PDB entry 9C0E | electron microscopy, 2.70 A resolution | chains A and B

[Chain A (and B)]
Molecule: Solute carrier family 12 member 2
Source organism: Homo sapiens
Notes: chain B of this document is another copy of the same molecule, construct and numbering; everything in this record applies to it too
UniProt: P55011 (S12A2_HUMAN); residues 1-1212 here = UniProt positions 1-1212
Amino-acid sequence (1212 residues; numbered 1 to 1212; the number before each row is that of its first residue):
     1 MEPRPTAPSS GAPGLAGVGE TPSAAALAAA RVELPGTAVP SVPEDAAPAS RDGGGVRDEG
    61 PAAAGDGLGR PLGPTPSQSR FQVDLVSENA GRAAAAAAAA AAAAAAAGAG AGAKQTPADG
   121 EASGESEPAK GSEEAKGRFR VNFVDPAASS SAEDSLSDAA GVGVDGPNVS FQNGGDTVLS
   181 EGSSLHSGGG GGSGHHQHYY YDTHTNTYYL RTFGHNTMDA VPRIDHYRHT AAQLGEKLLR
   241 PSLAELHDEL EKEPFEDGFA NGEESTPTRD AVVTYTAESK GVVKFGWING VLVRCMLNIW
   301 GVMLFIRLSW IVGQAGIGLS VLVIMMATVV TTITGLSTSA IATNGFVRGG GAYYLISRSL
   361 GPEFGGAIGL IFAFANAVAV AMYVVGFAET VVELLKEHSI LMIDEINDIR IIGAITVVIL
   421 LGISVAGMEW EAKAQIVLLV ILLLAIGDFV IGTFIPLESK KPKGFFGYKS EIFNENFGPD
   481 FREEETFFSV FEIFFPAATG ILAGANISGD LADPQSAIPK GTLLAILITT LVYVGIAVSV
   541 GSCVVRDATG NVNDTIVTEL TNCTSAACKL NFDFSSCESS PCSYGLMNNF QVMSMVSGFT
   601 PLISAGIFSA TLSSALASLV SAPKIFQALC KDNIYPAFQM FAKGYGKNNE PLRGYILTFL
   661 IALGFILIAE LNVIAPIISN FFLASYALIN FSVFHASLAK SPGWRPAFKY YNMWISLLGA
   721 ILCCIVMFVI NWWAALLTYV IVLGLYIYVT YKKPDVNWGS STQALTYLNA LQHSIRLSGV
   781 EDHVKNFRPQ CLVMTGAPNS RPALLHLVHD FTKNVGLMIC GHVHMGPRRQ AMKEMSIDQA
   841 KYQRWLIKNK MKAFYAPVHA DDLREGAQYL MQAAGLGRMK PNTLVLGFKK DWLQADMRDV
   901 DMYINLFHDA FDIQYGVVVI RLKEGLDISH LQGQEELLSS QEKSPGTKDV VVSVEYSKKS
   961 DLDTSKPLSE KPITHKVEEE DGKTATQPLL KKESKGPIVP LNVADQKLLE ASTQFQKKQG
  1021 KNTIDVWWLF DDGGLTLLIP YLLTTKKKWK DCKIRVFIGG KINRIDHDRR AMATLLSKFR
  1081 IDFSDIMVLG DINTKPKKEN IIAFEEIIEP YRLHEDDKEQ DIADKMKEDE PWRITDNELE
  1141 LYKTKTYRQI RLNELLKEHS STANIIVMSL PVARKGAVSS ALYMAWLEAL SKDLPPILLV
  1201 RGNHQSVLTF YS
Not modelled in the structure: 1-202, 251-281, 932-1001
Sequence notes: engineered mutation Asn289 (Lys in P55011), Glu492 (Ala in P55011)
Modified residues: Thr212 (phosphothreonine; TPO); Thr217 (phosphothreonine; TPO); Thr230 (phosphothreonine; TPO)
Disulfide bonds: Cys563-Cys568, Cys577-Cys582
Bound ions: Na+: Leu297, Ala610, Ser613, Ser614; K+: Asn298, Ile299, Tyr383, Pro496 (together with Furosemide)
Ligand contacts:
  - ATP: Met794, Thr795, Gly796, Arg801, Leu804, Gly821, His822, Val823, Leu863, Leu886, Gly887, Phe888, Lys889, Lys890, Asp891, Tyr903, Gly925, Leu926, Asp927
  - Furosemide (FUN; 5-(aminosulfonyl)-4-chloro-2-[(2-furylmethyl)amino]benzoic acid): Ile299, Gly301, Val302, Met303, Arg307, Met382, Tyr383, Ile493, Pro496, Ala497, Thr499, Ala675, Ile678, Ser679, Phe682
Curated features (UniProtKB/Swiss-Prot):
  - region: Ser761 to Ser778 (Scissor helix)
  - motif: Arg80 to Val83 (RFXV motif 1), Arg138 to Val141 (RFXV motif 2)
  - binding site (Na(+)): Leu297, Trp300, Ala610, Ser613, Ser614
  - binding site (K(+)): Asn298, Ile299, Tyr383, Pro496, Ala497, Thr499
  - binding site (chloride): Gly301, Val302, Met303, Phe372, Pro496, Ala497, Gly500, Ile501, Phe682, Tyr686
  - modified residue: Met1 (N-acetylmethionine), Ser77 (Phosphoserine), Ser79 (Phosphoserine), Thr203 (Phosphothreonine), Thr207 (Phosphothreonine), Thr212 (Phosphothreonine), Thr217 (Phosphothreonine), Thr230 (Phosphothreonine), Ser242 (Phosphoserine), Thr266 (Phosphothreonine), Ser940 (Phosphoserine), Ser944 (Phosphoserine), Ser994 (Phosphoserine)
  - glycosylation (N-linked (GlcNAc...) asparagine): Asn553, Asn562
Reported in the primary citation:
  - binding site for Furosemide: Val302, Met303, Arg307, Met382, Ile493, Ala497, Ser679, Phe682
  - binding site for the ligand ATP: Met794, Arg801, His822, Val823, Lys889, Lys890, Asp891, Leu926
  - conformationally variable residues (order/disorder transition): Gly925 to Leu931, Asn1002 to Lys1021
  - post-translational modification sites: Thr212, Thr217, Thr230
  - self-association interface (contacts with another copy of this molecule); pairs are residue here / residue on that copy: Thr212-Lys1061, Thr212-Arg1064, Phe213-Leu1029 (hydrophobic contact), Phe213-Phe1030 (hydrophobic contact)
  - contacts within the chain: Gly350-Ser508 (hydrogen bond), Arg358-Asp632 (salt bridge), Arg358-Trp758 (cation-pi contact), Asp510-Lys624
  - mutagenesis - K289N/A492E: increased binding to loop diuretics (citing earlier work)
  - mutagenesis - T212A, F213A, T217A, T230A, R348A, K1061A, R1064A, K1145A, R1148A: decreased catalytic activity
  - mutagenesis - R358A, S508W, D632A, W758A: abolished catalytic activity

[Chain A / chain B interface]
Residue-residue contacts - 283 pairs, chain A then chain B:
  Tyr209(A) with Ile1092(B); Asn1093(B); Lys1095(B)
  Leu210(A) with Lys1061(B), hydrogen bond (backbone-side chain)
  Thr212(A) with Lys1061(B); Arg1064(B)
  Phe213(A) with Leu1029(B); Gly1059(B); Ile1092(B), hydrophobic; Asn1093(B)
  Asn216(A) with Asn1093(B); Thr1144(B)
  Thr217(A) with Lys1145(B); Arg1148(B)
  Met218(A) with Arg1174(B)
  Asp219(A) with Phe1030(B); Arg1201(B), salt bridge
  Ala220(A) with Phe1030(B); Asp1031(B), hydrogen bond (backbone-backbone)
  Val221(A) with Leu1029(B); Asp1031(B)
  Pro222(A) with Trp1028(B); Leu1029(B); Asp1031(B)
  Ile224(A) with Leu1075(B), hydrophobic
  His226(A) with Asp1031(B)
  Tyr227(A) with Trp1028(B); Asp1031(B), hydrogen bond; Gly1033(B); Gly1034(B); Phe1079(B), hydrophobic; Ser1206(B); Leu1208(B); Phe1210(B), hydrophobic; Tyr1211(B)
  Arg228(A) with Phe1210(B); Tyr1211(B)
  His229(A) with Tyr1211(B), hydrogen bond (backbone-side chain)
  Thr230(A) with Tyr1211(B)
  Arg240(A) with Asp1031(B), salt bridge; Gly1033(B); His1204(B), hydrogen bond (side chain-backbone); Ser1206(B), hydrogen bond
  Pro241(A) with His1204(B), hydrogen bond (backbone-side chain)
  Ser242(A) with His1204(B)
  Leu243(A) with Phe911(B); Asn1203(B); His1204(B)
  Glu245(A) with Arg1174(B), hydrogen bond (backbone-side chain)
  Leu246(A) with Arg1174(B); His1204(B)
  His247(A) with His908(B), hydrogen bond; Phe911(B); Asp912(B), salt bridge; Ala1173(B); Arg1174(B); Lys1175(B), hydrogen bond (backbone-backbone)
  Asp248(A) with Arg1174(B), hydrogen bond (backbone-side chain)
  Glu249(A) with Lys1175(B)
  Leu250(A) with Arg1174(B)
  Thr343(A) with Arg1080(B)
  Asn344(A) with Arg1080(B), hydrogen bond
  Gly345(A) with Phe1210(B); Tyr1211(B); Ser1212(B)
  Phe346(A) with Phe1210(B), hydrogen bond (backbone-backbone); Tyr1211(B); Ser1212(B), hydrogen bond (backbone-side chain)
  Arg348(A) with Tyr1211(B)
  Arg358(A) with Ser1212(B)
  Lys700(A) with Arg788(B), hydrogen bond (backbone-side chain); Asn814(B), hydrogen bond
  Ser701(A) with Lys785(B), hydrogen bond (side chain-backbone); Asn786(B); Arg788(B)
  Pro702(A) with Phe787(B); Tyr1041(B); Leu1042(B), hydrophobic
  Gly703(A) with Lys785(B); Arg1080(B), hydrogen bond (backbone-side chain)
  Trp704(A) with Arg1080(B)
  Arg705(A) with Tyr1041(B); Phe1079(B), hydrogen bond (side chain-backbone); Arg1080(B), hydrogen bond (backbone-side chain); Ile1081(B); Leu1208(B)
  Ala707(A) with Arg1080(B)
  Asn757(A) with Asp782(B); His783(B)
  Trp758(A) with His783(B); Lys785(B)
  Gly759(A) with His783(B); Lys785(B); Asn786(B)
  Ser760(A) with Asn786(B), hydrogen bond (backbone-side chain)
  Gln763(A) with Val780(B); Glu781(B); Asn786(B), hydrogen bond
  Ala764(A) with Asn786(B); Arg788(B), hydrogen bond (backbone-side chain)
  Thr766(A) with Leu777(B); Val780(B)
  Tyr767(A) with Leu777(B), hydrophobic; Arg788(B); Gln790(B), hydrogen bond; Gly816(B); Leu817(B), hydrogen bond (side chain-backbone); Met879(B)
  Leu768(A) with Asn814(B)
  Asn769(A) with His773(B)
  Ala770(A) with His773(B); Leu777(B), hydrophobic; Met879(B)
  Leu771(A) with Gly816(B); Met879(B), hydrophobic
  His773(A) with Asn769(B); Ala770(B); His773(B), hydrogen bond
  Ser774(A) with Ser774(B); Phe854(B); Met879(B)
  Ile775(A) with Lys852(B); Phe854(B), hydrophobic
  Leu777(A) with Thr766(B); Tyr767(B), hydrophobic; Ala770(B), hydrophobic
  Ser778(A) with Gln843(B), hydrogen bond
  Gly779(A) with Ile847(B)
  Val780(A) with Gln763(B); Thr766(B)
  Glu781(A) with Asn757(B)
  Asp782(A) with Asn757(B), hydrogen bond (backbone-side chain)
  His783(A) with Asn757(B), hydrogen bond (side chain-backbone); Trp758(B); Gly759(B)
  Lys785(A) with Ser701(B), hydrogen bond (backbone-side chain); Gly703(B); Trp758(B); Gly759(B), hydrogen bond (side chain-backbone)
  Asn786(A) with Ser701(B); Gly759(B); Ser760(B), hydrogen bond (side chain-backbone); Gln763(B), hydrogen bond; Ala764(B)
  Phe787(A) with Pro702(B)
  Arg788(A) with Lys700(B), hydrogen bond (side chain-backbone); Ser701(B); Ala764(B), hydrogen bond (side chain-backbone); Tyr767(B)
  Gln790(A) with Tyr767(B), hydrogen bond
  Asn814(A) with Lys700(B); Leu768(B)
  Val815(A) with Pro702(B), hydrophobic
  Gly816(A) with Tyr767(B); Leu771(B)
  Leu817(A) with Tyr767(B), hydrogen bond (backbone-side chain); Leu771(B), hydrophobic; Leu876(B), hydrophobic
  Ile819(A) with Leu876(B), hydrophobic
  Arg828(A) with Asp912(B), salt bridge; Lys1175(B)
  Met832(A) with Asp912(B); Gln914(B)
  Gln843(A) with Ser778(B), hydrogen bond
  Ile847(A) with Ser778(B)
  Lys852(A) with Ile775(B)
  Phe854(A) with Ser774(B); Ile775(B), hydrophobic; Leu876(B), hydrophobic; Gly877(B)
  Pro857(A) with Gln872(B)
  Val858(A) with Gln872(B)
  His859(A) with Gln872(B), hydrogen bond (backbone-side chain)
  Gln868(A) with Tyr869(B)
  Tyr869(A) with Gln868(B); Tyr869(B), hydrophobic; Gln872(B); Ala873(B)
  Gln872(A) with Val858(B); His859(B), hydrogen bond (side chain-backbone)
  Ala873(A) with Tyr869(B); Ala873(B); Ala874(B)
  Ala874(A) with Ala873(B)
  Gly875(A) with Gly875(B), hydrogen bond (backbone-backbone)
  Leu876(A) with Leu817(B), hydrophobic; Ile819(B), hydrophobic; Phe854(B), hydrophobic; Met879(B), hydrophobic
  Gly877(A) with Phe854(B)
  Met879(A) with Tyr767(B), hydrophobic; Ala770(B); Leu771(B), hydrophobic; Ser774(B); Leu876(B), hydrophobic
  His908(A) with His247(B), hydrogen bond
  Phe911(A) with Leu243(B); His247(B)
  Asp912(A) with His247(B), salt bridge; Met832(B)
  Gln914(A) with Met832(B)
  Trp1028(A) with Pro222(B); Tyr227(B)
  Leu1029(A) with Phe213(B); Val221(B); Pro222(B)
  Phe1030(A) with Phe213(B), hydrophobic; Asp219(B); Ala220(B)
  Asp1031(A) with Ala220(B), hydrogen bond (backbone-backbone); Val221(B); Pro222(B); His226(B); Tyr227(B), hydrogen bond; Arg240(B), salt bridge
  Gly1033(A) with Tyr227(B); Arg240(B)
  Gly1034(A) with Tyr227(B)
  Tyr1041(A) with Pro702(B); Arg705(B)
  Leu1042(A) with Pro702(B), hydrophobic
  Gly1059(A) with Phe213(B)
  Lys1061(A) with Leu210(B), hydrogen bond (side chain-backbone); Thr212(B)
  Arg1064(A) with Thr212(B)
  Leu1075(A) with Ile224(B), hydrophobic
  Lys1078(A) with Ile224(B)
  Phe1079(A) with Tyr227(B), hydrophobic; Arg705(B), hydrogen bond (backbone-side chain)
  Arg1080(A) with Thr343(B); Asn344(B), hydrogen bond; Gly345(B); Gly703(B); Trp704(B); Arg705(B), hydrogen bond (side chain-backbone); Ala707(B)
  Ile1081(A) with Arg705(B)
  Gly1090(A) with Leu210(B)
  Ile1092(A) with Tyr209(B); Phe213(B), hydrophobic
  Asn1093(A) with Tyr209(B); Phe213(B); Asn216(B)
  Thr1094(A) with Tyr209(B)
  Lys1095(A) with Tyr209(B)
  Thr1144(A) with Asn216(B)
  Lys1145(A) with Thr217(B)
  Arg1148(A) with Phe213(B); Thr217(B)
  Ala1173(A) with His247(B)
  Arg1174(A) with Met218(B); Glu245(B), hydrogen bond (side chain-backbone); Leu246(B); His247(B); Asp248(B), hydrogen bond (side chain-backbone); Leu250(B)
  Lys1175(A) with His247(B), hydrogen bond (backbone-backbone); Glu249(B), salt bridge
  Arg1201(A) with Asp219(B), salt bridge
  Asn1203(A) with Leu243(B)
  His1204(A) with Arg240(B), hydrogen bond (backbone-side chain); Pro241(B), hydrogen bond (side chain-backbone); Ser242(B); Leu243(B); Leu246(B)
  Ser1206(A) with Tyr227(B); Arg240(B), hydrogen bond
  Leu1208(A) with Tyr227(B); Arg705(B)
  Phe1210(A) with Tyr227(B), hydrophobic; Arg228(B); Gly345(B); Phe346(B), hydrogen bond (backbone-backbone)
  Tyr1211(A) with Tyr227(B); Arg228(B); His229(B), hydrogen bond (side chain-backbone); Thr230(B); Phe346(B); Arg348(B)
  Ser1212(A) with Asn344(B); Gly345(B); Phe346(B), hydrogen bond (side chain-backbone); Arg358(B)
Also at the interface, not in a pair above, chain A (149 interface residues in all): Arg211, Arg223, Val347, Tyr354, Gln515, Arg776, Met835, Ala853, Leu870, Arg878, Ile913, Leu1038, Gly1060, Ile1062, Met1072, Val1172, Gly1176, Gly1202, Gln1205, Thr1209
Also at the interface, not in a pair above, chain B (149 interface residues in all): Arg211, Val347, Tyr354, Gln772, Arg776, Gly779, Val815, Met835, Pro857, Leu870, Arg878, Ile913, Tyr915, Leu1038, Gly1060, Ile1062, Ala1071, Met1072, Thr1074, Lys1078, Gly1090, Thr1094, Val1172, Gly1176, Gly1202, Gln1205, Thr1209

[Overview]
Chain A and chain B each contribute 149 residues to their interface, with 57 hydrogen bonds and 8 salt
bridges. Among the polar pairs are Asp219(A)-Arg1201(B), Arg240(A)-Asp1031(B) and His247(A)-Asp912(B). From
the paper: a binding site for Furosemide at Val302(A), Met303(A) and Arg307(A) among others; T212A, F213A and
T217A of chain A, among others, reduce catalytic activity; 14 substitutions were tested in all.
Chain A and chain B are both Solute carrier family 12 member 2 (Homo sapiens); the structure, Phosphorylated
human NKCC1_K289NA492E in complex with furosemide, was determined by electron microscopy together with 9C0G
and 9C0H from the same study.
